PDB entry 5BKN | X-ray diffraction, 3.00 A resolution | chains D and V of the 39 polymer chains in the assembly

== Chain D ==
Protein: Coat protein
Source organism: Satellite tobacco mosaic virus
Reference sequence: P17574 (COAT_STMV); numbering as in UniProt (aligned over 1-159)
Amino-acid sequence (159 residues; numbered 1 to 159; the number before each row is that of its first residue):
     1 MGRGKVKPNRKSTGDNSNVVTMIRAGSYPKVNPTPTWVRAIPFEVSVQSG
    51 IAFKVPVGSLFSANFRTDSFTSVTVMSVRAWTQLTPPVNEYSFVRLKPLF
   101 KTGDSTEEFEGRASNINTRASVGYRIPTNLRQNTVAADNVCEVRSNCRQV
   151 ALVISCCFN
Not modelled in the structure: 1-15

== Chain V ==
Molecule: 9-nt RNA strand
Source organism: Satellite tobacco mosaic virus
Sequence (9 nucleotides; row label = number of the first residue in the row):
   162 AAAAAAAAA
Not modelled in the structure: 170

== How chain D and chain V interact ==
Pairs across the interface (7; chain D residue first):
  Asn16(D) - A163(V)  hydrogen bond to the sugar
  Asn16(D) - A164(V)  sugar contact
  Ser17(D) - A164(V)  hydrogen bond to the phosphate
  Ser17(D) - A165(V)  phosphate contact
  Asn18(D) - A164(V)  sugar contact
  Val19(D) - A165(V)  sugar contact
  Thr21(D) - A165(V)  phosphate contact
Also at the interface, not in a pair above, chain V (4 interface residues in all): A166

== In short ==
5 residues of chain D face 4 of chain V across their interface; the contacts include 2 hydrogen bonds. Polar
pairs include Asn16(D)-A163(V) and Ser17(D)-A164(V).
Chain D is Coat protein and chain V is a 9-nt RNA strand, both from Satellite tobacco mosaic virus; the
structure, Crystallographic structure of a cubic crystal form of STMV (84.5 degree rotation) grown from
chloride, was determined by X-ray diffraction together with 5BKL, 7M2T, 7M2V, 7M3T, 7M50 and 7M57 from the
same study.
